Entry 9GZM (electron microscopy, 3.40 A resolution); this record covers chains N and C of the 6 polymer chains in the assembly.

# Chain N
Molecule: Non-template strand DNA
Sequence (56 nucleotides; numbered -2 to 53; the number before each row is that of its first residue; numbers below 1 keep their minus sign (DA-2 is residue -2)):
    -2 ATGTGTTAGT TGGGGGGTGA CTGTTAAAAG TGCATACCGA ACAAAGATAA AATTTG
Disordered / not traced: -2 to 2, 53

# Chain C
Name: Transcription factor A, mitochondrial
From: Homo sapiens
UniProtKB: Q00059 (TFAM_HUMAN); residues 43-245 here = UniProt positions 43-245
Amino-acid sequence (230 residues; row label = number of the first residue in the row):
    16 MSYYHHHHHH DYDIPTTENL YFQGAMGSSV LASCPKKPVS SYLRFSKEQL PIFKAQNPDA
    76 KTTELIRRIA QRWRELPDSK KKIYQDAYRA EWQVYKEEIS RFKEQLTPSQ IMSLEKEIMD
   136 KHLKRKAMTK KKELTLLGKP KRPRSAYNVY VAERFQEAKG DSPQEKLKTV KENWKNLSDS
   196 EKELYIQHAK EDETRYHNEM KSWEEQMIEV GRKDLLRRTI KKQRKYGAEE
Disordered / not traced: 16-42, 171-178, 232-245
Construct notes: initiating methionine (16); expression tag (17-42)
Curated features (UniProtKB/Swiss-Prot):
  - DNA-binding region: Pro50 to Lys118 (HMG box 1), Pro155 to Glu219 (HMG box 2)
  - site (Intercalates between bases and promotes DNA bending): Leu58, Leu182
  - modified residue: Ser55 (Phosphoserine), Ser56 (Phosphoserine), Ser61 (Phosphoserine), Thr122 (Phosphothreonine), Ser160 (Phosphoserine), Ser193 (Phosphoserine), Ser195 (Phosphoserine)

# How chain N and chain C interact
Contacting residue pairs (31):
  DG6(N) with Arg157(C), phosphate contact
  DT7(N) with Lys156(C), phosphate contact; Arg157(C), hydrogen bond to the phosphate
  DT8(N) with Lys156(C), salt bridge to the phosphate; Asn163(C), sugar contact; Val166(C), base contact
  DG9(N) with Val166(C), sugar contact; Ala167(C), phosphate contact; Phe170(C), sugar contact; Gln179(C), base contact; Lys181(C), base contact; Leu182(C), base contact
  DG10(N) with Gln179(C), base contact
  DT15(N) with Lys136(C), salt bridge to the phosphate
  DG16(N) with Arg140(C), salt bridge to the phosphate
  DT19(N) with Thr78(C), sugar contact; Ile81(C), base contact
  DG20(N) with Tyr57(C), hydrogen bond to the sugar; Ser61(C), base contact; Arg82(C), phosphate contact; Ala85(C), sugar contact; Arg89(C), phosphate contact
  DT21(N) with Ser55(C), base contact; Tyr57(C), sugar contact; Trp88(C), hydrogen bond to the phosphate; Arg89(C), salt bridge to the phosphate
  DT22(N) with Ser55(C), sugar contact; Trp88(C), hydrogen bond to the phosphate
  DA23(N) with Gln100(C), hydrogen bond to the phosphate; Tyr103(C), sugar contact
  DA24(N) with Trp107(C), sugar contact

# Overview
Chain N and chain C form an interface of 13 and 23 residues respectively; the contacts include 5 hydrogen
bonds and 4 salt bridges. Among the polar pairs are DG20(N)-Tyr57(C), DT7(N)-Arg157(C) and DT21(N)-Trp88(C).
UniProt lists a DNA-binding region on chain C.
Here chain N is Non-template strand DNA and chain C is Transcription factor A, mitochondrial (Homo sapiens).
Entry 9GZM (Cryo-EM structure of the human mitochondrial RNA polymerase transcription initiation complex
(POLRMT/TFAM/TFB2M/DNA/RNA) with a 2-mer RNA ...) was determined by electron microscopy together with 9GZN,
9GZO, 9R95 and 9R96 from the same study.
